PDB entry 7XN4 | electron microscopy, 3.35 A resolution | chains B and D of the 4 polymer chains in the assembly

Chain B:
Protein: Arginine ADP-riboxanase CopC
Source organism: Chromobacterium violaceum
Notes: EC 4.3.99.-
Reference sequence: Q7NWF2 (Q7NWF2_CHRVO); numbering as in UniProt (aligned over 1-487)
Chain sequence (487 residues; numbered 1 to 487; the number before each row is that of its first residue):
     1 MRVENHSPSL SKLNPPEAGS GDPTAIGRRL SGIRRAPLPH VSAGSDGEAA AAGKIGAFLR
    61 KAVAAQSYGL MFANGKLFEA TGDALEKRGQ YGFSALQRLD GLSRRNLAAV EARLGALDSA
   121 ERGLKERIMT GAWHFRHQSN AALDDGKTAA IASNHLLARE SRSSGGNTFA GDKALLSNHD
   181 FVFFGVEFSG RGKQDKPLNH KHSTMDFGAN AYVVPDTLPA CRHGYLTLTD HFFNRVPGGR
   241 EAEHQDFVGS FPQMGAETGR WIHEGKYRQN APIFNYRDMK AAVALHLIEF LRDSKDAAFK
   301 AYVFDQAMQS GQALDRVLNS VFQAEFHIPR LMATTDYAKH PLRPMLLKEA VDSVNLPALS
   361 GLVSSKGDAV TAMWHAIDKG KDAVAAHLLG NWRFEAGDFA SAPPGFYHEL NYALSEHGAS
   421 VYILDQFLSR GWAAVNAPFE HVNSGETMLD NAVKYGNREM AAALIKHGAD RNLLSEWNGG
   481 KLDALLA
Disordered / not traced: 1-48, 471-487
Residues lining bound ligands: NAD (nicotinamide-adenine-dinucleotide): Arg136, His137, Ser139, Ala141, Ala142, Leu143, Ala150, Ile151, Ala152, Asn154, Leu157, Ser163, Gly166, Asn167, Thr168, Phe183, Phe184, Gly185, His202, Phe207, Asp230, Glu325
Curated features (UniProtKB/Swiss-Prot):
  - active site: Glu325
  - binding site (NAD(+)): His137, Gln138, Ser139, Leu143, Ala150, Ala152, Asn154, Leu157, Asn167, Phe183, His202, Asp230, Glu325
  - binding site (nicotinamide): His137, Phe183, Phe184, His202, Phe207, Glu325
  - binding site (ADP-D-ribose): Ser139, Leu143, Ala152, Asn154, Leu157, Gly166, Asn167, Thr168, Phe183, Phe207, Asp230
  - site (Important for catalytic activity): His137, Phe183, Phe207, Asp230

Chain D:
Protein: Calmodulin-1
Source organism: Homo sapiens
Reference sequence: P0DP23 (CALM1_HUMAN); residues 0-148 here correspond to UniProt positions 1-149 (UniProt number = residue number + 1)
Chain sequence (149 residues; numbered 0 to 148; the number before each row is that of its first residue; numbering starts at 0):
     0 MADQLTEEQI AEFKEAFSLF DKDGDGTITT KELGTVMRSL GQNPTEAELQ DMINEVDADG
    60 NGTIDFPEFL TMMARKMKDT DSEEEIREAF RVFDKDGNGY ISAAELRHVM TNLGEKLTDE
   120 EVDEMIREAD IDGDGQVNYE EFVQMMTAK
Disordered / not traced: 0-84, 143-148
Curated features (UniProtKB/Swiss-Prot):
  - binding site (Ca(2+)): Asp20, Asp22, Asp24, Thr26, Glu31, Asp56, Asp58, Asn60, Thr62, Glu67, Asp93, Asp95, Asn97, Tyr99, Glu104, Asp129, Asp131, Asp133, Gln135, Glu140
  - modified residue: Ala1 (N-acetylalanine), Lys21 (N6-acetyllysine), Thr44 (Phosphothreonine), Ser81 (Phosphoserine), Lys94 (N6-acetyllysine), Tyr99 (Phosphotyrosine), Ser101 (Phosphoserine), Thr110 (Phosphothreonine), Lys115 (N6,N6,N6-trimethyllysine), Tyr138 (Phosphotyrosine)
  - cross-link: Lys21 (Glycyl lysine isopeptide (Lys-Gly) (interchain with G-Cter in SUMO2))

Interface between chain B and chain D:
Contacting residue pairs (27):
  Ala49(B) - Lys94(D)
  Ala51(B) - Val91(D)
  Ala52(B) - Glu114(D)
  Gly53(B) - Glu114(D)  hydrogen bond (backbone-side chain)
  Lys54(B) - Glu87(D)
  Lys54(B) - Val91(D)
  Ile55(B) - Phe92(D)  hydrophobic
  Ile55(B) - Arg106(D)
  Ile55(B) - Met109(D)  hydrophobic
  Leu59(B) - Met124(D)  hydrophobic
  Arg60(B) - Leu116(D)
  Arg60(B) - Glu120(D)  salt bridge
  Ala62(B) - Tyr138(D)
  Ala62(B) - Phe141(D)  hydrophobic
  Gln66(B) - Glu127(D)  hydrogen bond
  Gln66(B) - Phe141(D)
  Gln90(B) - Phe141(D)
  Tyr91(B) - Phe141(D)
  Gly92(B) - Phe141(D)
  Phe93(B) - Phe141(D)  hydrogen bond (backbone-backbone)
  Asp145(B) - Glu119(D)
  Thr148(B) - Thr117(D)
  Leu156(B) - Glu123(D)
  Arg159(B) - Glu123(D)  salt bridge
  Arg159(B) - Arg126(D)
  Arg330(B) - Glu123(D)  salt bridge
  Arg330(B) - Glu127(D)  salt bridge
Other interface residues (no listed pair), chain B (25 interface residues in all): Phe58, Ala65, Ala150, Leu331, Ala333, Thr334
Other interface residues (no listed pair), chain D (20 interface residues in all): Asp93, Glu139, Val142

In short:
The interface between chain B and chain D involves 25 residues on one side and 20 on the other; the contacts
include 3 hydrogen bonds and 4 salt bridges. Polar pairs include Arg60(B)-Glu120(D), Arg159(B)-Glu123(D) and
Arg330(B)-Glu123(D). Chain B binds NAD.
Chain B is Arginine ADP-riboxanase CopC (Chromobacterium violaceum) and chain D is Calmodulin-1 (Homo
sapiens); the structure, Cryo-EM structure of CopC-CaM-caspase-3 with NAD+, was determined by electron
microscopy (same publication as 7XN5 and 7XN6).
